6G94 - chains Q and K of the 10 polymer chains in the assembly; structure by X-ray diffraction, 2.50 A resolution.

Chain Q:
Molecule: Hydrogenase-1 small chain
From: Escherichia coli K-12
Notes: EC 1.12.99.6
UniProtKB: P69739 (MBHS_ECOLI); residues 1-327 here correspond to UniProt positions 46-372 (UniProt number = residue number + 45)
Chain sequence (335 residues; each row starts with the number of its first residue):
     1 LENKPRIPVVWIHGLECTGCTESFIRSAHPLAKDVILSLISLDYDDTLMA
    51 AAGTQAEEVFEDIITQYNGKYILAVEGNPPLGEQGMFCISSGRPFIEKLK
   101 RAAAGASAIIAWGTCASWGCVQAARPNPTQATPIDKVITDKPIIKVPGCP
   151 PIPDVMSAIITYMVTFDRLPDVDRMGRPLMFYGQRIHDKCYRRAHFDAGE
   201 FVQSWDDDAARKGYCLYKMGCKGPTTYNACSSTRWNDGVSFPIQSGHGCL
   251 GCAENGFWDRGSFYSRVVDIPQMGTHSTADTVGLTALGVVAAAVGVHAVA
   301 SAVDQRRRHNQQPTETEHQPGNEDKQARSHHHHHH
Unresolved in the structure: 1-3, 299-335
Differences from the reference sequence: conflict Gly19 (Cys64 in P69739); expression tag (328-335)
Curated features (UniProtKB/Swiss-Prot):
  - binding site ([4Fe-4S] cluster): Cys17, Cys20, Cys115, Cys149, His187, Cys190, Cys215, Cys221
  - binding site ([3Fe-4S] cluster): Cys230, Cys249, Cys252
Bound ions: Fe4S4 Fe: Cys17, Cys20, Cys115, Cys120, Cys149; 4Fe-4S cluster Fe: His187, Cys190, Cys215, Cys221; 3Fe-4S cluster Fe: Cys230, Cys249, Cys252
Ligand contacts:
  - Fe4S4 (ER2): Glu16, Cys17, Thr18, Gly19, Cys20, Glu76, Gly113, Thr114, Cys115, Cys120, Gly148, Cys149, Pro150
  - 3Fe-4S cluster (F3S): Ile186, Thr226, Asn228, Cys230, Trp235, Phe241, Pro242, Cys249, Leu250, Gly251, Cys252, Ala253
  - 4Fe-4S cluster (SF4): Ile186, His187, Cys190, Arg192, Arg193, Phe196, Cys215, Leu216, Tyr217, Cys221, Gly223, Pro224, Ile243

Chain K:
Molecule: Hydrogenase-1 large chain
From: Escherichia coli (strain K12)
Notes: EC 1.12.99.6
UniProtKB: P0ACD8 (MBHL_ECOLI); residues 1-582 here = UniProt positions 1-582
Chain sequence (582 residues; row label = number of the first residue in the row):
     1 MSTQYETQGYTINNAGRRLVVDPITRIEGHMRCEVNINDQNVITNAVSCG
    51 TMFRGLEIILQGRDPRDAWAFVERICGVCTGVHALASVYAIEDAIGIKVP
   101 DNANIIRNIMLATLWCHDHLVHFYQLAGMDWIDVLDALKADPRKTSELAQ
   151 SLSSWPKSSPGYFFDVQNRLKKFVEGGQLGIFRNGYWGHPQYKLPPEANL
   201 MGFAHYLEALDFQREIVKIHAVFGGKNPHPNWIVGGMPCAINIDESGAVG
   251 AVNMERLNLVQSIITRTADFINNVMIPDALAIGQFNKPWSEIGTGLSDKC
   301 VLSYGAFPDIANDFGEKSLLMPGGAVINGDFNNVLPVDLVDPQQVQEFVD
   351 HAWYRYPNDQVGRHPFDGITDPWYNPGDVKGSDTNIQQLNEQERYSWIKA
   401 PRWRGNAMEVGPLARTLIAYHKGDAATVESVDRMMSALNLPLSGIQSTLG
   451 RILCRAHEAQWAAGKLQYFFDKLMTNLKNGNLATASTEKWEPATWPTECR
   501 GVGFTEAPRGALGHWAAIRDGKIDLYQCVVPTTWNASPRDPKGQIGAYEA
   551 ALMNTKMAIPEQPLEILRTLHSFDPCLACSTH
Unresolved in the structure: 1
Curated features (UniProtKB/Swiss-Prot):
  - binding site (Ni(2+)): Cys76, Cys79, Cys576, Cys579
Bound ions: Mg2+: Glu57, Cys528, His582; Ni2+: Cys76, Cys79, Cys576; carbonmonoxide-(dicyano) iron Fe: Cys79, Cys579
Ligand contacts: carbonmonoxide-(dicyano) iron (FCO): Cys79, Val82, His83, Ala507, Pro508, Arg509, Leu512, Val530, Pro531, Thr532, Cys576, Cys579

How chain Q and chain K interact:
Residue-residue contacts (36; chain Q residue first):
  His29(Q) - Glu255(K)  salt bridge
  His29(Q) - Asn258(K)
  His29(Q) - Leu259(K)
  His29(Q) - Ser262(K)
  Pro30(Q) - Asn258(K)
  Asp154(Q) - Glu255(K)
  Ala158(Q) - Met254(K)
  Ala158(Q) - Glu255(K)
  Ala158(Q) - Asn258(K)
  Thr161(Q) - Met254(K)
  Thr161(Q) - Asn258(K)  hydrogen bond
  Tyr162(Q) - Ile243(K)  hydrophobic
  Tyr162(Q) - Asp244(K)  hydrogen bond
  Thr165(Q) - Lys478(K)
  Phe166(Q) - Ile243(K)  hydrophobic
  Phe166(Q) - Met254(K)  hydrophobic
  Phe166(Q) - Met474(K)  hydrophobic
  Phe166(Q) - Leu477(K)
  Phe166(Q) - Lys478(K)
  Arg168(Q) - Lys478(K)  hydrogen bond (side chain-backbone)
  Pro170(Q) - Asp244(K)
  Asp171(Q) - Asp244(K)  hydrogen bond (backbone-side chain)
  Leu179(Q) - Glu245(K)
  Leu179(Q) - Ser246(K)
  Met180(Q) - Ile243(K)
  Met180(Q) - Glu245(K)
  Met180(Q) - Ala248(K)
  Met180(Q) - Val249(K)
  Phe181(Q) - Val249(K)  hydrophobic
  Gly183(Q) - Ser246(K)
  Gln184(Q) - Gly247(K)
  Gln184(Q) - Val249(K)
  Lys189(Q) - Gly250(K)
  Ala229(Q) - Val249(K)  hydrophobic
  Ser232(Q) - Val249(K)
  Thr233(Q) - Glu255(K)
Also at the interface, not in a pair above, chain Q (21 interface residues in all): Ser157
Also at the interface, not in a pair above, chain K (17 interface residues in all): Asn253

In short:
21 residues of chain Q and 17 residues of chain K are in contact; the contacts include 4 hydrogen bonds and 1
salt bridge. Among the polar pairs are His29(Q)-Glu255(K), Thr161(Q)-Asn258(K) and Tyr162(Q)-Asp244(K).
Ligands of chain Q: 4Fe-4S cluster, 3Fe-4S cluster and Fe4S4.
Chain Q is Hydrogenase-1 small chain (Escherichia coli K-12) and chain K is Hydrogenase-1 large chain
(Escherichia coli (strain K12)); the structure, Structure of E. coli hydrogenase-1 C19G variant in complex
with cytochrome b, was determined by X-ray diffraction.
